4YZN - chain A; structure by X-ray diffraction, 1.55 A resolution.

Chain A:
Name: Probable serine/threonine-protein kinase roco4
From: Dictyostelium discoideum
Notes: EC 2.7.11.1; fragment: Humanized Roco4 Kinase Domain
Reference sequence: Q6XHB2 (ROCO4_DICDI); residue numbers follow UniProt; this construct covers 1019-1292
Sequence (287 residues; row label = number of the first residue in the row):
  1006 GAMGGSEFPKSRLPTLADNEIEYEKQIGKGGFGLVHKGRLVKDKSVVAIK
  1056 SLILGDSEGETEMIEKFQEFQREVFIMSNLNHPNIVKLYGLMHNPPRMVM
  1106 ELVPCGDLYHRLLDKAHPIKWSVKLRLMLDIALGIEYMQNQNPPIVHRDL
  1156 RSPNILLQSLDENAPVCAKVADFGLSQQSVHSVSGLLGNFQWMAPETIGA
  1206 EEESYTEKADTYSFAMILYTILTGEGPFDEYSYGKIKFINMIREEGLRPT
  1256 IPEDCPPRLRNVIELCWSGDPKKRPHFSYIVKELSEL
Not modelled in the structure: 1006-1018, 1060-1064
Sequence notes: expression tag (1006-1018); engineered mutation Leu1107 (Phe in Q6XHB2), Leu1161 (Phe in Q6XHB2)
Small-molecule neighbours: 4K5 ((4-{[4-(cyclopropylamino)-5-(trifluoromethyl)pyrimidin-2-yl]amino}-2-fluoro-5-methoxyphenyl)(morpholin-4-yl)methanone): Gln1031, Ile1032, Gly1033, Lys1034, Val1040, Ala1053, Lys1055, Val1091, Met1105, Glu1106, Leu1107, Val1108, Pro1109, Gly1111, Asp1112, Leu1161, Ala1176, Asp1177
UniProt features mapped onto this chain:
  - active site: Asp1154 (Proton acceptor)
  - binding site (ATP): Ile1032 to Val1040, Lys1055

Summary:
Chain A binds compound 4K5. From UniProt: active-site residue Asp1154 and 10 ATP-binding residues.
Chain A is Probable serine/threonine-protein kinase roco4 (Dictyostelium discoideum); the structure, Humanized
Roco4 bound to Compound 19, was determined by X-ray diffraction together with 4YZM from the same study.
